3MQR - chains A and B; structure by X-ray diffraction, 1.80 A resolution.

# Chain A
Molecule: Ubiquitin carboxyl-terminal hydrolase 7
Organism: Homo sapiens
Notes: EC 3.1.2.15
UniProtKB: Q93009 (UBP7_HUMAN); numbering as in UniProt (aligned over 54-205)
Chain sequence (155 residues; row label = number of the first residue in the row):
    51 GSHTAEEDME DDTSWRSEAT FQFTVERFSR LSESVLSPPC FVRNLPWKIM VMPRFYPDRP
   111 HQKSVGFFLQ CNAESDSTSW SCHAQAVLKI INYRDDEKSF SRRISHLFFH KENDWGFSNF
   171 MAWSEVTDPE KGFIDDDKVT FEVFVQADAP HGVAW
Not modelled in the structure: 51-62, 106-111
Sequence notes: expression tag (51-53)

# Chain B
Molecule: HdmX Peptide
Chain sequence (10 residues; numbered 395 to 404; the number before each row is that of its first residue):
   395 LDLAHSSESQ
Not modelled in the structure: 395-397, 402-404

# Interface between chain A and chain B
Contacting residue pairs (16):
  Met100(A) - Ser401(B)
  Met102(A) - Ser401(B)
  Arg104(A) - Ser401(B)
  Phe118(A) - His399(B)
  Phe118(A) - Ser400(B)
  Phe118(A) - Ser401(B)
  Ile154(A) - Ala398(B)  hydrophobic
  Asp164(A) - Ser400(B)
  Asp164(A) - Ser401(B)  hydrogen bond
  Trp165(A) - Ala398(B)
  Trp165(A) - His399(B)
  Trp165(A) - Ser400(B)
  Gly166(A) - Ala398(B)
  Gly166(A) - His399(B)  hydrogen bond (backbone-backbone)
  Phe167(A) - Ala398(B)
  Ser168(A) - His399(B)  hydrogen bond

# In short
The interface between chain A and chain B involves 10 residues on one side and 4 on the other; the contacts
include 3 hydrogen bonds. Polar pairs include Asp164(A)-Ser401(B), Ser168(A)-His399(B) and
Gly166(A)-His399(B).
Chain A is Ubiquitin carboxyl-terminal hydrolase 7 (Homo sapiens) and chain B is HdmX Peptide; the structure,
Crystal Structure of the USP7:HdmX(AHSS) complex, was determined by X-ray diffraction.
